4DV1 - chains A and Q of the 21 polymer chains in the assembly; structure by X-ray diffraction, 3.85 A resolution.

[Chain A]
Molecule: 16S rRNA
From: Thermus thermophilus
Sequence (1522 nucleotides; each row starts with the number of its first residue; note: 42 numbers in that range are skipped by the numbering (no residue carries them; nothing is unmodelled there); a row labelled like 190A-190L holds insertion residues (190A, then the next letters in order); numbering starts at 0):
     0 UUUGUUGGAGAGUUUGAUCCGGGCUCAGGGUGAACGCUGGCGGCGUGCCU
    50 AAGACAUGCAAGUCGUGCGGG
    73 CCGCGGGGUUUU
    88 ACUCCG
    95 UGGUC
   101 AGCGGCGGACGGGUGAGUAACGCGUGGGU
  129A G
   130 ACCUACCCGGAAGAGGGGGACAACCCGGGGAAACUCGGGCUAAUCCCCCA
   180 UGUGGACCCGC
190A-190L CCCUUGGGGUGU
   191 GUCCAAAGGGCUUU
   216 GCCCGCUUCCGGAUGGGCCCGCGUCCCAUCAGCUAGUUGGUGGGGUAAUG
   266 GCCCACCAAGGCGACGACGGGUAGCCGGUCUGAGAGGAUGGCCGGCCACA
   316 GGGGCACUGAGACACGGGCCCCACUCCUACGGGAGGCAGCAGUUAGGAAU
   366 CUUCCGCAAUGGGCGCAAGCCUGACGGAGCGACGCCGCUUGGAGGAAGAA
   416 GCCCUUCGGGGUGUAAACUCCUGAA
   442 CCCGGGACGAAACCCCCGACGA
   474 GGGGACUGACGGUACCGGG
   494 GUAAUAGCGCCGGCCAACUCCGUGCCAGCAGCCGCGGUAAUACGGAGGGC
   544 GCGAGCGUUACCCGGAUUCACUGGGCGUAAAGGGCGUGUAGGCGGCCUGG
   594 GGCGUCCCAUGUGAAAGACCACGGCUCAACCGUGGGGGAGCGUGGGAUAC
   644 GCUCAGGCUAGACGGUGGGAGAGGGUGGUGGAAUUCCCGGAGUAGCGGUG
   694 AAAUGCGCAGAUACCGGGAGGAACGCCGAUGGCGAAGGCAGCCACCUGGU
   744 CCACCCGUGACGCUGAGGCGCGAAAGCGUGGGGAGCAAACCGGAUUAGAU
   794 ACCCGGGUAGUCCACGCCCUAAACGAUGCGCGCUAGGUCUCUGGGUCU
   848 CCUGGGGGCCGAAGCUAACGCGUUAAGCGCGCCGCCUGGGGAGUACGGCC
   898 GCAAGGCUGAAACUCAAAGGAAUUGACGGGGGCCCGCACAAGCGGUGGAG
   948 CAUGUGGUUUAAUUCGAAGXAACGCGAAGAACCUUACCAGGCCUUGACAU
   998 GCUAGG
 1003A G
  1004 AACCCGGGUGAAAGCCUGGGGUGCCCC
1030A-1030D GCGA
  1031 GGGGAGCCCUAGCACAGGUGCUGCAUGGCCGUCGUCAGCUCGUGCCGUGA
  1081 GGUGUUGGGUUAAGUCCCGCAACGAGCGCAACCCCCGCCGUUAGUUGCCA
  1131 GCGGUUCGGCCGGGCACUCUAACGGGACUGCCCGCGAAA
  1171 GCGGGAGGAAGGAGGGGACGACGUCUGGUCAGCAUGGCCCUUACGGCCUG
  1221 GGCGACACACGUGCUACAAUGCCCACUACAAAGCGAUGCCACCCGGCAAC
  1271 GGGGAGCUAAUCGCAAAAAGGUGGGCCCAGUUCGGAUUGGGGUCUGCAAC
  1321 CCGACCCCAUGAAGCCGGAAUCGCUAGUAAUCGCGGAUCAG
 1361A C
  1362 CAUGCCGCGGUGAAUACGUUCCCGGGCCUUGUACACACXGCCXGUXACGC
  1412 CAUGGGAGCGGGCUCUACCCGAAGUCGCCGGG
  1446 AGCCUACGGG
  1459 CAGGCGCCGAGGGUAGGGCCCGUGACUGGGGCGAAGUCGUAACAAGGUAG
  1509 CUGUACCGGAAGGUGCGGCUGGAUCCACUCCUUUCU
Disordered / not traced: 0-4, 1534-1538
Sequence notes: engineered mutation G20 (U666 in M26923.1); conflict C1534 (A2157 in M26923.1), A1535 (C2158 in M26923.1)
Modified positions: PSU (pseudouridine-5'-monophosphate) at position 516, 7MG (7N-methyl-8-hydroguanosine-5'-monophosphate) at position 527, M2G (N2-dimethylguanosine-5'-monophosphate) at position 966, 5MC (5-methylcytidine-5'-monophosphate) at position 967, 2MG (2N-methylguanosine-5'-monophosphate) at position 1207, 5MC (5-methylcytidine-5'-monophosphate) at position 1400, 4OC (4n,o2'-methylcytidine-5'-monophosphate) at position 1402, 5MC (5-methylcytidine-5'-monophosphate) at position 1404, 5MC (5-methylcytidine-5'-monophosphate) at position 1407, UR3 (3-methyluridine-5'-monophoshate) at position 1498, MA6 (6N-dimethyladenosine-5'-monophoshate) at position 1518, MA6 (6N-dimethyladenosine-5'-monophoshate) at position 1519, PSU (pseudouridine-5'-monophosphate) at position 1540, PSU (pseudouridine-5'-monophosphate) at position 1541
Metal / ion sites: Mg2+ site 1 near U5 (its only coordinating residue here); Mg2+ site 2 near G6 (its only coordinating residue here); Mg2+ site 3 near G21 (its only coordinating residue here); Mg2+ site 4: C48, G115; Mg2+ site 5 near A53 (its only coordinating residue here); Mg2+ site 6: C58, A59, U387; Mg2+ site 7 near G105 (its only coordinating residue here); Mg2+ site 8 near G107 (its only coordinating residue here); Mg2+ site 9: A109, G331; Mg2+ site 10 near A109 (its only coordinating residue here); Mg2+ site 11 near G111 (its only coordinating residue here); Mg2+ site 12: G117, G289; 91 more Mg2+ sites not listed
Residues lining bound ligands: streptomycin (SRY): U12, U14, C526, 7MG_527, C912, A913, A914, A915, C1490, G1491

[Chain Q]
Protein: ribosomal protein S17
From: Thermus thermophilus
UniProt: Q5SHP7 (RS17_THET8); residues 1-105 here = UniProt positions 1-105
Sequence (105 residues; each row starts with the number of its first residue):
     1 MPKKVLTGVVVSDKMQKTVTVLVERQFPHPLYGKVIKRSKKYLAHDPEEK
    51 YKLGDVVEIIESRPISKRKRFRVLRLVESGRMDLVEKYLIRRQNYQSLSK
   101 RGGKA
Disordered / not traced: 1, 101-105
Sequence notes: conflict Gln96 (Glu in Q5SHP7)

[Interface between chain A and chain Q]
Contacting residue pairs (92; chain A residue first):
  G127(A) with Pro2(Q), hydrogen bond to the sugar; Glu61(Q), hydrogen bond to the base
  G128(A) with Pro2(Q), phosphate contact; Lys3(Q), phosphate contact; Glu61(Q), sugar contact
  U129(A) with Lys3(Q), phosphate contact
  A130(A) with Arg63(Q), salt bridge to the phosphate; Pro64(Q), base contact
  U190E(A) with Ser62(Q), hydrogen bond to the base; Arg63(Q), hydrogen bond to the sugar; Arg72(Q), hydrogen bond to the base
  G190F(A) with Arg63(Q), hydrogen bond to the base
  C234(A) with Glu61(Q), base contact; Pro64(Q), sugar contact; Arg70(Q), hydrogen bond to the phosphate
  C235(A) with Glu61(Q), sugar contact; Arg70(Q), salt bridge to the phosphate; Phe71(Q), sugar contact
  G236(A) with Lys4(Q), hydrogen bond to the sugar; Lys40(Q), salt bridge to the phosphate; Tyr42(Q), hydrogen bond to the phosphate
  C237(A) with Arg25(Q), salt bridge to the phosphate; Lys40(Q), salt bridge to the phosphate; Tyr42(Q), phosphate contact
  G238(A) with Arg25(Q), salt bridge to the phosphate
  A246(A) with Leu98(Q), sugar contact; Ser99(Q), sugar contact; Lys100(Q), salt bridge to the phosphate
  G247(A) with Ser99(Q), hydrogen bond to the phosphate; Lys100(Q), salt bridge to the phosphate
  U252(A) with Lys67(Q), salt bridge to the phosphate
  U253(A) with Met15(Q), sugar contact; Lys67(Q), salt bridge to the phosphate
  G254(A) with Gln16(Q), hydrogen bond to the sugar; Thr18(Q), phosphate contact; Ser66(Q), hydrogen bond to the phosphate; Lys67(Q), phosphate contact; Arg68(Q), phosphate contact; Lys69(Q), hydrogen bond to the phosphate
  G255(A) with Gln16(Q), hydrogen bond to the sugar; Lys17(Q), phosphate contact; Ile65(Q), phosphate contact; Ser66(Q), phosphate contact; Lys69(Q), salt bridge to the phosphate
  U256(A) with Lys17(Q), salt bridge to the phosphate
  U264(A) with Arg63(Q), sugar contact; Pro64(Q), hydrogen bond to the sugar
  G265(A) with Pro64(Q), sugar contact; Ile65(Q), sugar contact; Ser66(Q), sugar contact; Lys67(Q), hydrogen bond to the sugar
  G266(A) with Ile65(Q), phosphate contact; Lys67(Q), sugar contact
  C267(A) with Lys67(Q), salt bridge to the phosphate
  C272(A) with Gln16(Q), base contact
  A273(A) with Gln16(Q), sugar contact
  G275(A) with Lys14(Q), phosphate contact; Met15(Q), hydrogen bond to the sugar
  G276(A) with Ser12(Q), hydrogen bond to the phosphate; Met15(Q), sugar contact; Thr20(Q), phosphate contact; Arg68(Q), sugar contact
  C277(A) with Lys41(Q), salt bridge to the phosphate; Arg68(Q), salt bridge to the phosphate
  G278(A) with Lys41(Q), salt bridge to the phosphate; Arg92(Q), base contact; Tyr95(Q), base contact
  A279(A) with Tyr95(Q), hydrogen bond to the phosphate; Leu98(Q), base contact
  C280(A) with Arg38(Q), hydrogen bond to the sugar; Ser39(Q), hydrogen bond to the base; Arg91(Q), base contact
  C564(A) with Leu31(Q), base contact; Tyr32(Q), sugar contact
  U582(A) with Asn94(Q), hydrogen bond to the base
  A583(A) with Lys87(Q), salt bridge to the phosphate; Arg91(Q), sugar contact; Asn94(Q), hydrogen bond to the sugar
  G584(A) with Lys87(Q), salt bridge to the phosphate
  G585(A) with Lys34(Q), hydrogen bond to the phosphate; Lys37(Q), phosphate contact
  C586(A) with Lys34(Q), salt bridge to the phosphate
  G597(A) with Gln26(Q), sugar contact
  U598(A) with Pro28(Q), phosphate contact
  U636(A) with Pro2(Q), phosphate contact
  A759(A) with Asn94(Q), base contact
  G760(A) with Asn94(Q), hydrogen bond to the base; Ser97(Q), base contact; Leu98(Q), sugar contact
  C879(A) with Lys34(Q), salt bridge to the phosphate
  G895(A) with Lys100(Q), phosphate contact
  C896(A) with Lys100(Q), phosphate contact
Other interface residues (no listed pair), chain A (55 interface residues in all): G129A, G281, A300, G301, A563, C596, G635, G644, C647, G761, C897
Other interface residues (no listed pair), chain Q (47 interface residues in all): Val35, Leu43, Arg81, Ile90

[Summary]
55 residues of chain A face 47 of chain Q across their interface, with 25 hydrogen bonds and 20 salt bridges.
Polar contacts include G127(A)-Glu61(Q), U190E(A)-Ser62(Q) and G190F(A)-Arg63(Q). Bound to chain A:
streptomycin. C48(A) and G115(A) coordinate Mg2+ site 4.
Chain A is 16S rRNA and chain Q is ribosomal protein S17, both from Thermus thermophilus; the structure,
Crystal structure of the Thermus thermophilus 30S ribosomal subunit with a 16S rRNA mutation, U20G, bound ...,
was determined by X-ray diffraction.
